8PWK - chains A and B; structure by X-ray diffraction, 2.10 A resolution.

# Chain A (and B)
Protein: Histidine triad nucleotide-binding protein 1
Source organism: Homo sapiens
Notes: EC 3.-.-.-; chain B of this document is another copy of the same molecule, construct and numbering; everything in this record applies to it too
UniProt: P49773 (HINT1_HUMAN); numbering as in UniProt (aligned over 1-126)
Amino-acid sequence (126 residues; numbered 1 to 126; the number before each row is that of its first residue):
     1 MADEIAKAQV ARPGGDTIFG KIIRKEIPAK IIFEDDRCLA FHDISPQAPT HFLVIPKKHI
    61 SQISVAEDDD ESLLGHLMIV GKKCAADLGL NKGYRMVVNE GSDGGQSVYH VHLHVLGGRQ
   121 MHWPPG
Unresolved in the structure: 1-11 (chain B: 1-14)
Residues lining bound ligands: I0H ([(2R,3R,4R,5R)-5-[2-azanyl-6-(methylamino)purin-9-yl]-4-fluoranyl-4-methyl-3-oxidanyl-oxolan-2-yl]methyl dihydrogen phosphate): Ile44, Ser45, Asn99, Gly105, Gln106, Ser107, Val108, His112, His114
Swiss-Prot annotation at these positions:
  - motif: His110 to His114 (Histidine triad motif)
  - active site: His112 (Tele-AMP-histidine intermediate)
  - binding site (AMP): Asp43, Ile44, Asn99, Gly105 to Ser107, His112 to His114
  - modified residue: Ala2 (N-acetylalanine), Lys21 (N6-acetyllysine), Lys30 (N6-acetyllysine), Ser45 (Phosphoserine), Ser72 (Phosphoserine)
  - natural variant: Arg37 (R37P: In NMAN), His51 (H51R: In NMAN), Cys84 (C84R: In NMAN), Gly89 (G89V: In NMAN), Gly93 (G93D: In NMAN), His112 (H112N: In NMAN)
  - mutagenesis: Phe33 (F33S: Loss of SUMO-specific isopeptidase activity), Glu34 (E34K: Reduced SUMO-specific isopeptidase activity), Cys38 (C38R: No effect on SUMO-specific isopeptidase activity), Asp43 (D43N: Approximately 50-fold increased affinity for tryptamine adenosine phosphoramidate), Ile44 (I44F: Approximately 10-fold increased affinity for tryptamine adenosine phosphoramidate; I44W: Approximately 30-fold increased affinity for tryptamine adenosine phosphoramidate), His51 (H51A: No effect on affinity for 3-indolepropionic acyl-adenylate but a 13.8-fold increased affinity for tryptamine adenosine phosphoramidate monoester), Lys57 (K57N: Loss of SUMO-specific isopeptidase activity), Val97 (V97D: Loss of dimerization. Strongly reduced adenosine 5'-monophosphoramidase activity ...), Gly105 (G105A: Reduces adenosine 5'-monophosphoramidase activity), Ser107 (S107A: Reduces adenosine 5'-monophosphoramidase activity), His110 (H110A: No significant effect on affinity for 3-indolepropionic acyl-adenylate and tryptamine adenosine phosphoramidate monoester), His114 (H114A: Nearly abolishes adenosine 5'-monophosphoramidase activity ...), 1 further mutagenesis entry in UniProt
From the paper describing this entry:
  - binding site for I0H: Ser45, His112, Trp123
  - catalytic residues: His112
  - catalytic residues: His51, His114 (proposed by the authors, not directly observed)

# Chain A / chain B interface
Residue-residue contacts - 103 pairs, chain A then chain B:
  Arg37(A) with Glu71(B), salt bridge
  Gln47(A) with Trp123(B); Pro124(B)
  His51(A) with Trp123(B)
  Ile63(A) with Met78(B), hydrophobic; Lys82(B); Tyr94(B)
  Ser64(A) with Lys82(B), hydrogen bond (backbone-side chain); Tyr94(B)
  Ala66(A) with Ile79(B), hydrophobic; Lys82(B), hydrogen bond (backbone-side chain)
  Glu67(A) with Ile79(B)
  Asp68(A) with Ile79(B); Lys83(B), salt bridge
  Glu71(A) with Glu71(B); Ser72(B); Gly75(B); His76(B), salt bridge; Ile79(B)
  Ser72(A) with Glu71(B); Ser72(B)
  Leu74(A) with Ile79(B), hydrophobic
  Gly75(A) with Glu71(B); Gly75(B)
  His76(A) with Glu71(B), salt bridge
  Met78(A) with Ile63(B), hydrophobic; Val98(B), hydrophobic
  Ile79(A) with Ala66(B), hydrophobic; Glu67(B); Asp68(B); Glu71(B); Leu74(B), hydrophobic
  Lys82(A) with Ile63(B); Ser64(B), hydrogen bond (side chain-backbone); Ala66(B), hydrogen bond (side chain-backbone)
  Lys83(A) with Asp68(B), salt bridge
  Lys92(A) with Gly101(B); Ser102(B), hydrogen bond (backbone-backbone); Asp103(B), salt bridge
  Gly93(A) with Glu100(B); Asp103(B)
  Tyr94(A) with Ile63(B); Ser64(B); Asn99(B); Glu100(B), hydrogen bond (backbone-backbone); Gly104(B)
  Arg95(A) with Val97(B); Val98(B); Asn99(B), hydrogen bond; Gly104(B), hydrogen bond (side chain-backbone); Pro125(B), hydrogen bond (side chain-backbone); Gly126(B)
  Met96(A) with Met96(B); Val97(B); Val98(B), hydrogen bond (backbone-backbone)
  Val97(A) with Arg95(B); Met96(B); Pro125(B), hydrophobic
  Val98(A) with Met78(B), hydrophobic; Arg95(B); Met96(B), hydrogen bond (backbone-backbone)
  Asn99(A) with Tyr94(B); Arg95(B), hydrogen bond; Trp123(B)
  Glu100(A) with Gly93(B); Tyr94(B), hydrogen bond (backbone-backbone)
  Ser102(A) with Lys92(B), hydrogen bond (backbone-backbone); Gln120(B), hydrogen bond (backbone-side chain)
  Asp103(A) with Lys92(B), salt bridge; Gly93(B); Arg119(B); Gln120(B), hydrogen bond (backbone-side chain); Met121(B), hydrogen bond (backbone-backbone)
  Gly104(A) with Tyr94(B); Arg95(B), hydrogen bond (backbone-side chain)
  His114(A) with Trp123(B)
  Leu116(A) with Pro125(B), hydrophobic
  Arg119(A) with Asp103(B); Gly126(B), hydrogen bond (side chain-backbone)
  Gln120(A) with Ser102(B), hydrogen bond (side chain-backbone); Asp103(B), hydrogen bond (side chain-backbone)
  Met121(A) with Asp103(B), hydrogen bond (backbone-backbone); Gly126(B)
  His122(A) with Gly126(B), hydrogen bond (backbone-backbone)
  Trp123(A) with Gln47(B); His51(B); Asn99(B); His114(B)
  Pro124(A) with Gln47(B); Arg119(B); Gly126(B)
  Pro125(A) with Arg95(B), hydrogen bond (backbone-side chain); Val97(B), hydrophobic; Met121(B); Pro125(B); Gly126(B)
  Gly126(A) with Arg95(B); Arg119(B), hydrogen bond (backbone-side chain); Met121(B); His122(B), hydrogen bond (backbone-backbone); Pro124(B); Pro125(B); Gly126(B)
Interface residues without a listed pair, chain A (42 interface residues in all): Gly101, Gly105, Gly118
Interface residues without a listed pair, chain B (41 interface residues in all): Gly105, Leu116, Gly118

# Summary
The interface between chain A and chain B involves 42 residues on one side and 41 on the other, with 26
hydrogen bonds and 7 salt bridges. Polar pairs include Arg37(A)-Glu71(B), Asp68(A)-Lys83(B) and
Glu71(A)-His76(B). The paper reports catalytic residues His112(A), His51(A) and His114(A); a binding site for
I0H at Ser45(A), His112(A) and Trp123(A).
Both chains are Histidine triad nucleotide-binding protein 1 (Homo sapiens). Entry 8PWK (human HINT1 in
complex with compound AT8003) was determined by X-ray diffraction, deposited together with 8PIE, 8QCH and
8PTS.
